Entry 5XF6 (X-ray diffraction, 2.63 A resolution); this record covers chains B and J of the 10 polymer chains in the assembly.

== Chain B ==
Molecule: Histone H4
From: Xenopus laevis
UniProtKB: P62799 (H4_XENLA); residues 1-102 here correspond to UniProt positions 2-103 (UniProt number = residue number + 1)
Amino-acid sequence (102 residues; row label = number of the first residue in the row):
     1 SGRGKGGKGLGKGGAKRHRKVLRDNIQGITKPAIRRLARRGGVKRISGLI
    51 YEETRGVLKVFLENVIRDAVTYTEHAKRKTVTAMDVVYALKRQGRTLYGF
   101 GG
Unresolved in the structure: 1-20
Curated features (UniProtKB/Swiss-Prot):
  - DNA-binding region: Lys16 to Lys20
  - modified residue: Ser1 (N-acetylserine), Arg3 (Asymmetric dimethylarginine), Lys5 (N6-(2-hydroxyisobutyryl)lysine), Lys8 (N6-(2-hydroxyisobutyryl)lysine), Lys12 (N6-(2-hydroxyisobutyryl)lysine), Lys16 (N6-(2-hydroxyisobutyryl)lysine), Lys20 (N6,N6,N6-trimethyllysine), Lys31 (N6-(2-hydroxyisobutyryl)lysine), Lys44 (N6-(2-hydroxyisobutyryl)lysine), Ser47 (Phosphoserine), Tyr51 (Phosphotyrosine), Lys59 (N6-(2-hydroxyisobutyryl)lysine), Lys77 (N6-(2-hydroxyisobutyryl)lysine), Lys79 (N6-(2-hydroxyisobutyryl)lysine), Tyr88 (Phosphotyrosine), Lys91 (N6-(2-hydroxyisobutyryl)lysine)
  - cross-link (Glycyl lysine isopeptide (Lys-Gly)): Lys31 (interchain with G-Cter in UFM1), Lys91 (interchain with G-Cter in ubiquitin)

== Chain J ==
Molecule: 145-nt DNA strand
Sequence (145 nucleotides; row label = number of the first residue in the row; numbers below 1 keep their minus sign (DA-72 is residue -72)):
   -72 ATCAATATCCACCTGCAGATACTACCAAAAGTGTATTTGGAAACTGCTCC
   -22 ATCAAAAGGCATGTTCAGCTGATTCAGCTGAACATGCCTTTTGATGGAGC
    28 AGTTTCCAAATACACTTTTGGTAGTATCTGCAGGTGGATATTGAT

== Chain B / chain J interface ==
Residue-residue contacts (14):
  Val21(B) with DT16(J), phosphate contact
  Arg35(B) with DA8(J), salt bridge to the phosphate
  Arg45(B) with DT6(J), base contact; DG7(J), hydrogen bond to the sugar; DA8(J), phosphate contact
  Ile46(B) with DG7(J), sugar contact; DA8(J), hydrogen bond to the phosphate
  Ser47(B) with DG7(J), phosphate contact
  Gly48(B) with DG7(J), hydrogen bond to the phosphate
  Arg78(B) with DC27(J), phosphate contact
  Lys79(B) with DG26(J), salt bridge to the phosphate; DC27(J), hydrogen bond to the phosphate
  Thr80(B) with DG26(J), phosphate contact; DC27(J), hydrogen bond to the phosphate
Also at the interface, not in a pair above, chain B (13 interface residues in all): Arg23, Arg39, Lys44, Tyr51
Also at the interface, not in a pair above, chain J (9 interface residues in all): DA9, DT17, DA28

== Overview ==
The interface between chain B and chain J involves 13 residues on one side and 9 on the other; the contacts
include 5 hydrogen bonds and 2 salt bridges. Among the polar pairs are Arg45(B)-DG7(J), Ile46(B)-DA8(J) and
Gly48(B)-DG7(J).
Here chain B is Histone H4 (Xenopus laevis) and chain J is a 145-nt DNA strand. Entry 5XF6 (Nucleosome core
particle with an adduct of a binuclear RAPTA (Ru-arene-phosphaadamantane) compound having an ethylenediamine
linker) was determined by X-ray diffraction together with 5XF3, 5XF4 and 5XF5 from the same study.
